7VSI - chains A and B; structure by electron microscopy, 2.95 A resolution.

[Chain A]
Name: Sodium/glucose cotransporter 2
Organism: Homo sapiens
Reference sequence: P31639 (SC5A2_HUMAN); residue numbers follow UniProt; this construct covers 1-672
Chain sequence (672 residues; each row starts with the number of its first residue):
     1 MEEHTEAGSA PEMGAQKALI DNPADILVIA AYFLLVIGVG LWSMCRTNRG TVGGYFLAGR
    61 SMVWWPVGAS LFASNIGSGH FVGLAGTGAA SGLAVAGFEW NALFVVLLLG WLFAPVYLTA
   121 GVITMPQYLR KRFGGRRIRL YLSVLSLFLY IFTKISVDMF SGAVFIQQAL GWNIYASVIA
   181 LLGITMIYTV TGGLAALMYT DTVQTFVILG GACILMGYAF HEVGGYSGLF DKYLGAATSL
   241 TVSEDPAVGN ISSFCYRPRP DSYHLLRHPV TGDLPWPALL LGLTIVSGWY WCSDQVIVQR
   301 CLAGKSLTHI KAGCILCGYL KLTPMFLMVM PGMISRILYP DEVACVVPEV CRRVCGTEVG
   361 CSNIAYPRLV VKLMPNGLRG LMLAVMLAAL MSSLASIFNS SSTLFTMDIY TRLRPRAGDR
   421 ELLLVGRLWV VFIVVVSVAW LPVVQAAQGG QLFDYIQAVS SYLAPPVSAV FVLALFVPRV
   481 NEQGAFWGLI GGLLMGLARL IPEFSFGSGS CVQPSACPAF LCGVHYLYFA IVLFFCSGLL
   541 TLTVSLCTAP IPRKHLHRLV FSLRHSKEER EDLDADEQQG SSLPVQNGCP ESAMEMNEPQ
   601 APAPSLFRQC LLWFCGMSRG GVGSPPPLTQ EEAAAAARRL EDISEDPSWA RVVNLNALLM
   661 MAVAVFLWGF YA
Disordered / not traced: 1-20, 575-640
Disulfide bonds: C255-C511, C345-C351, C355-C361, C517-C522
Covalently attached groups: palmitic acid (PLM) linked to C45, C547
Residues lining bound ligands: Empagliflozin (7R3; (2S,3R,4R,5S,6R)-2-[4-chloranyl-3-[[4-[(3S)-oxolan-3-yl]oxyphenyl]methyl]phenyl]-6-(hydroxymethyl)oxane-3,4,5-triol): N75, G79, H80, G83, L84, T87, V95, F98, E99, A102, T153, V157, L274, L283, V286, S287, Y290, W291, K321, F453, D454, Q457, S460, Y526

[Chain B]
Name: PDZK1-interacting protein 1
Organism: Homo sapiens
Reference sequence: Q13113 (PDZ1I_HUMAN); residues 1-56 here = UniProt positions 1-56
Chain sequence (56 residues; row label = number of the first residue in the row):
     1 MSALSLLILG LLTAVPPASC QQGLGNLQPW MQGLIAVAVF LVLVAIAFAV NHFWCQ
Disordered / not traced: 1-25, 56

[How chain A and chain B interact]
Residue-residue contacts (16):
  L658(A) - F40(B)  hydrophobic
  L658(A) - V44(B)  hydrophobic
  M661(A) - F40(B)  hydrophobic
  A662(A) - V37(B)
  A662(A) - F40(B)
  V665(A) - A36(B)
  V665(A) - V37(B)
  V665(A) - F40(B)  hydrophobic
  F666(A) - G33(B)
  F666(A) - V37(B)  hydrophobic
  G669(A) - Q32(B)  hydrogen bond (backbone-side chain)
  G669(A) - G33(B)
  F670(A) - P29(B)
  F670(A) - W30(B)
  F670(A) - G33(B)
  A672(A) - Q32(B)
Other interface residues (no listed pair), chain A (10 interface residues in all): R651, N654
Other interface residues (no listed pair), chain B (10 interface residues in all): L34, F48

[Summary]
The chain A/chain B interface involves 10 residues from each chain; the contacts include 1 hydrogen bond. Its
one hydrogen-bonded contact is G669(A)-Q32(B). Ligands of chain A: Empagliflozin. Covalently linked palmitic
acid: at C45(A) and C547(A).
Here chain A is Sodium/glucose cotransporter 2 and chain B is PDZK1-interacting protein 1, both from Homo
sapiens. Entry 7VSI (Structure of human SGLT2-MAP17 complex bound with empagliflozin) was determined by
electron microscopy.
